Entry 1HDD (X-ray diffraction, 2.80 A resolution); this record covers chains A and D of the 4 polymer chains in the assembly.

Chain A:
Molecule: 21-nt DNA strand
Sequence (21 nucleotides; numbered 1 to 21; the number before each row is that of its first residue):
     1 TTTTGCCATGTAATTACCTAA

Chain D:
Name: Protein (ENGRAILED homeodomain)
Organism: Drosophila melanogaster
Reference sequence: P02836 (HMEN_DROME); residues 0-59 here correspond to UniProt positions 453-512 (UniProt number = residue number + 453)
Amino-acid sequence (61 residues; each row starts with the number of its first residue; numbers below 1 keep their minus sign (Met-1 is residue -1)):
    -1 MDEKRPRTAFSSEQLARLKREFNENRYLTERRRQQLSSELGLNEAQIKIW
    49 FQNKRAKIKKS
Unresolved in the structure: -1 to 2
Construct notes: initiating methionine (-1)
Swiss-Prot annotation at these positions:
  - DNA-binding region: Glu1 (Homeobox)

How chain A and chain D interact:
Pairs across the interface - 9 pairs, chain A then chain D:
  DC17(A) with Glu28(D), phosphate contact; Arg31(D), salt bridge to the phosphate
  DC18(A) with Tyr25(D), phosphate contact; Lys46(D), salt bridge to the phosphate; Arg53(D), salt bridge to the phosphate
  DT19(A) with Tyr25(D), hydrogen bond to the phosphate; Gln50(D), base contact; Arg53(D), salt bridge to the phosphate; Lys57(D), salt bridge to the phosphate
Also at the interface, not in a pair above, chain A (4 interface residues in all): DA20

In short:
4 residues of chain A and 7 residues of chain D are in contact, with 1 hydrogen bond and 5 salt bridges. Polar
contacts include DT19(A)-Tyr25(D), DC17(A)-Arg31(D) and DC18(A)-Lys46(D). From UniProt: a DNA-binding region
on chain D.
Chain A is a 21-nt DNA strand and chain D is Protein (ENGRAILED homeodomain) (Drosophila melanogaster); the
structure, Crystal structure of an engrailed homeodomain-DNA complex at 2.8 angstroms resolution: A framework
for understanding homeodomain-DNA ..., was determined by X-ray diffraction.
